6Y1L - chains H and L; structure by X-ray diffraction, 1.40 A resolution.

== Chain H ==
Molecule: FAB A.17 L47R mutant HEAVY CHAIN
From: Homo sapiens
Notes: antibody fragment or engineered binder
Chain sequence (255 residues; numbered 1 to 255; the number before each row is that of its first residue):
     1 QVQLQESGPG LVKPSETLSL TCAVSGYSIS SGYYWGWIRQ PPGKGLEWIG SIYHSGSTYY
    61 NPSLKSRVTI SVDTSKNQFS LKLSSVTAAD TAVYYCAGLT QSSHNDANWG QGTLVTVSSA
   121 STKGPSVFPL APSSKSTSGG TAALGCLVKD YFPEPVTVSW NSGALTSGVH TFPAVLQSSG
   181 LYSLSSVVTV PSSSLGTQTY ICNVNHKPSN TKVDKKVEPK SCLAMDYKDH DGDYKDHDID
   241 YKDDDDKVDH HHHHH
Disordered / not traced: 1, 225-255
Disulfide bonds: Cys22-Cys96, Cys146-Cys202
Residues lining bound ligands: diethyl phosphonate (DEP): Tyr34, Ile38, Ala107, Trp109

== Chain L ==
Molecule: FAB A.17 L47R mutant Light CHAIN
From: Homo sapiens
Notes: antibody fragment or engineered binder
Chain sequence (247 residues; row label = number of the first residue in the row):
     1 QSVLTQPPSV SAAPGQKVTI SCSGSSSNIG NNYVSWYQQL PGTAPKRLIY DNNKRPSGIP
    61 DRFSGSKSGT SATLGITGLQ TGDEADYYCG TWDSSLNPVF GGGTKLEIKR TVAAPSVFIF
   121 PPSDEQLKSG TASVVCLLNN FYPREAKVQW KVDNALQSGN SQESVTEQDS KDSTYSLSST
   181 LTLSKADYEK HKVYACEVTH QGLSSPVTKS FNRGECIDAA AAASFLEQKL ISEEDLNSAV
   241 DHHHHHH
Disordered / not traced: 1-2, 220-247
Disulfide bonds: Cys22-Cys89, Cys136-Cys196
Covalent attachments: diethyl phosphonate (DEP) linked to Tyr37
Residues lining bound ligands: diethyl phosphonate (DEP): Ser35, Gly90, Thr91, Trp92, Pro98, Val99, Phe100

== Chain H / chain L interface ==
Residue-residue contacts (75):
  Gln40(H) with Gln39(L), hydrogen bond; Tyr88(L), hydrogen bond
  Lys44(H) with Tyr88(L), hydrogen bond (backbone-side chain)
  Gly45(H) with Tyr88(L)
  Leu46(H) with Pro45(L), hydrophobic; Phe100(L)
  Trp48(H) with Asn97(L); Pro98(L)
  Tyr95(H) with Gln39(L), hydrogen bond; Thr43(L), hydrogen bond (side chain-backbone); Ala44(L), hydrophobic
  His104(H) with Arg47(L), hydrogen bond (backbone-side chain); Tyr50(L)
  Asn105(H) with Arg47(L), hydrogen bond (backbone-side chain)
  Asp106(H) with Arg47(L), salt bridge; Pro56(L)
  Trp109(H) with Ala44(L), hydrophobic; Pro45(L)
  Gly110(H) with Ala44(L)
  Val127(H) with Glu125(L)
  Phe128(H) with Gln126(L); Ser129(L)
  Pro129(H) with Ser123(L); Glu125(L)
  Leu130(H) with Phe120(L); Val135(L), hydrophobic
  Ala131(H) with Phe120(L)
  Lys135(H) with Phe118(L); Ile119(L), hydrogen bond (backbone-backbone); Ser210(L), hydrogen bond (side chain-backbone); Phe211(L); Glu215(L)
  Ser136(H) with Phe118(L); Ile119(L); Phe120(L)
  Thr137(H) with Phe118(L)
  Ser138(H) with Phe118(L)
  Ala143(H) with Phe118(L), hydrophobic; Phe120(L); Leu137(L), hydrophobic
  Leu147(H) with Ser133(L)
  Lys149(H) with Gln126(L); Ser133(L)
  His170(H) with Asn139(L), hydrogen bond; Asn140(L), hydrogen bond; Asp169(L); Ser176(L), hydrogen bond
  Phe172(H) with Leu137(L), hydrophobic; Ser164(L); Thr166(L); Ser176(L); Leu177(L); Ser178(L)
  Pro173(H) with Ser164(L), hydrogen bond (backbone-side chain); Val165(L)
  Val175(H) with Gln162(L); Glu163(L); Ser164(L)
  Leu176(H) with Gln162(L), hydrogen bond (backbone-side chain)
  Gln177(H) with Gln162(L)
  Val187(H) with Leu137(L), hydrophobic
  Thr189(H) with Asn139(L)
  Lys215(H) with Glu125(L), salt bridge
  Glu218(H) with Ala219(L)
  Pro219(H) with Ala219(L)
  Lys220(H) with Pro121(L), hydrogen bond (side chain-backbone); Cys216(L); Ile217(L)
  Ser221(H) with Glu215(L); Cys216(L); Ile217(L), hydrogen bond (backbone-backbone)
  Cys222(H) with Glu215(L); Cys216(L), disulfide
  Leu223(H) with Glu215(L), hydrogen bond (backbone-backbone)
  Ala224(H) with Glu215(L)
Interface residues without a listed pair, chain H (46 interface residues in all): Ile38, Pro62, Thr141, Ala142, Leu144, Thr171, Ser185
Interface residues without a listed pair, chain L (44 interface residues in all): Tyr37, Gly102, Ser116, Pro122, Thr131
Inter-chain disulfides: Cys222(H)-Cys216(L)
The authors on this interface:
  - residue pairs: Asp106(H)-Arg47(L)

== Overview ==
46 residues of chain H face 44 of chain L across their interface; the contacts include 1 disulfide bond, 17
hydrogen bonds and 2 salt bridges. Among the polar pairs are Asp106(H)-Arg47(L), Lys215(H)-Glu125(L) and
Gln40(H)-Gln39(L). The authors report a contact between Asp106(H) and Arg47(L).
Here chain H is FAB A.17 L47R mutant HEAVY CHAIN and chain L is FAB A.17 L47R mutant Light CHAIN, both from
Homo sapiens. Entry 6Y1L (Crystal structure of the paraoxon-modified A.17 antibody FAB fragment - L47R mutant)
was determined by X-ray diffraction, deposited together with 6Y1N, 6Y1K, 6Y1M, 6Y49 and 5TJD.
